PDB entry 6WDO | electron microscopy, 3.60 A resolution | chains G and D of the 20 polymer chains in the assembly

[Chain G]
Name: Calcium uniporter protein, mitochondrial
Source organism: Homo sapiens
Reference sequence: Q8NE86 (MCU_HUMAN), isoform Q8NE86-3; residues 74-346 here correspond to UniProt positions 25-297 (UniProt number = residue number - 49)
Chain sequence (273 residues; each row starts with the number of its first residue):
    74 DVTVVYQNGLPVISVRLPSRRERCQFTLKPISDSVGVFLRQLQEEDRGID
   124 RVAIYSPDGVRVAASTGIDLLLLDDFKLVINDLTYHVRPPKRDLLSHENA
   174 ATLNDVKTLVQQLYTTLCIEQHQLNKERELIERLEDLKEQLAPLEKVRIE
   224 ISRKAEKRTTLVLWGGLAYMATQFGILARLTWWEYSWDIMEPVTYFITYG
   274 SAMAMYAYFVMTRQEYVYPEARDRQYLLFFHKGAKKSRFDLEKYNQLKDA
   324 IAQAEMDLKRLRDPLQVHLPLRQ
Unresolved in the structure: 74, 165-171, 337-346
Bound ions: Ca2+: Glu264 (shared with 1 residue of chain A; 1 residue of chain C; 1 residue of chain E)

[Chain D]
Name: Essential MCU regulator, mitochondrial
Source organism: Homo sapiens
Reference sequence: Q9H4I9 (EMRE_HUMAN); residue numbers follow UniProt; this construct covers 48-100
Chain sequence (53 residues; each row starts with the number of its first residue):
    48 VIVTRSGAILPKPVKMSFGLLRVFSIVIPFLYVGTLISKNFAALLEEHDI
    98 FVP
Unresolved in the structure: 99-100
UniProt features mapped onto this chain:
  - motif: Gly81 to Ser85 (GXXXX[G/A/S])
  - mutagenesis: Pro58 (P58W: Abolished interaction with MCU), Lys59 (K59W: Abolished interaction with MCU), Pro60 (P60A/W: Abolished interaction with MCU), Leu67 to Val70 (Does not affect interaction with MCU), Gly81 (G81W: Abolishes calcium uptake into mitochondria), Leu83 (L83W: Promotes association with MCU, protecting SMDT1/EMRE from degradation by AFG3L2 and SP7), Ser85 (S85W: Abolishes calcium uptake into mitochondria. Promotes association with MCU, protecting SMDT1/EMRE from degradation by AFG3L2 and SP7)

[How chain G and chain D interact]
Pairs across the interface - 28 pairs, chain G then chain D:
  Arg221(G) - Ile56(D)
  Ala280(G) - Val70(D)  hydrophobic
  Val283(G) - Met63(D)
  Met284(G) - Met63(D)
  Arg286(G) - Met63(D)
  Asp296(G) - Val48(D)
  Asp296(G) - Ile49(D)
  Arg297(G) - Pro60(D)
  Arg297(G) - Val61(D)  hydrogen bond (side chain-backbone)
  Arg297(G) - Lys62(D)
  Tyr299(G) - Ile49(D)  hydrophobic
  Leu300(G) - Ile49(D)  hydrophobic
  Leu300(G) - Leu57(D)  hydrophobic
  Leu300(G) - Pro60(D)
  Leu301(G) - Pro60(D)  hydrophobic
  Leu301(G) - Lys62(D)
  Phe303(G) - Ile56(D)  hydrophobic
  His304(G) - Ile56(D)
  His304(G) - Leu57(D)  hydrogen bond (side chain-backbone)
  His304(G) - Pro58(D)
  His304(G) - Lys59(D)  hydrogen bond (side chain-backbone)
  Lys305(G) - Lys59(D)
  Tyr317(G) - Ile56(D)  hydrophobic
  Asn318(G) - Ala55(D)
  Asn318(G) - Ile56(D)
  Lys321(G) - Ser53(D)
  Lys321(G) - Gly54(D)  hydrogen bond (side chain-backbone)
  Ala325(G) - Ser53(D)
Also at the interface, not in a pair above, chain G (19 interface residues in all): Met276, Asp322
Also at the interface, not in a pair above, chain D (17 interface residues in all): Val50, Leu67, Val74

[Overview]
19 residues of chain G and 17 residues of chain D are in contact; the contacts include 4 hydrogen bonds. Polar
contacts include Arg297(G)-Val61(D), His304(G)-Leu57(D) and His304(G)-Lys59(D). Curated annotation (UniProt)
lists 10 mutagenesis sites on chain D.
Chain G is Calcium uniporter protein, mitochondrial and chain D is Essential MCU regulator, mitochondrial,
both from Homo sapiens; the structure, Cryo-EM structure of mitochondrial calcium uniporter holocomplex in
high Ca2+, was determined by electron microscopy together with 6WDN from the same study.
